PDB entry 1BP0 | X-ray diffraction, 2.40 A resolution | chain A

# Chain A
Molecule: Protein (THYMIDYLATE synthase)
Organism: Lactobacillus casei
Notes: EC 2.1.1.45
Reference sequence: P00469 (TYSY_LACCA); numbering as in UniProt (aligned over 1-316)
Amino-acid sequence (316 residues; each row starts with the number of its first residue):
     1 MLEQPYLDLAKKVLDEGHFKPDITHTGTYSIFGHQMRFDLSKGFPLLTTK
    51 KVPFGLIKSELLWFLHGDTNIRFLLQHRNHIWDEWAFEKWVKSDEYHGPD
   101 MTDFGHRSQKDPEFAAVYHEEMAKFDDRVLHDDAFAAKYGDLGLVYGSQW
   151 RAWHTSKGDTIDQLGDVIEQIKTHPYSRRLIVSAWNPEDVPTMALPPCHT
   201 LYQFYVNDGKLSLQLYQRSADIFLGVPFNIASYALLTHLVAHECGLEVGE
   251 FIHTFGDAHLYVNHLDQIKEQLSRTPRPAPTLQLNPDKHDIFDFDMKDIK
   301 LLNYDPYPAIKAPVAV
Differences from the reference sequence: engineered mutation Ile23 (Arg in P00469)
Metal / ion sites: K+: Ser183, Trp185
Residues lining bound ligands: 2'-deoxyuridine 5'-monophosphate (UMP): Arg178, Arg179, Leu195, Cys198, His199, Gln217, Arg218, Ser219, Ala220, Asp221, Gly225, Asn229, His259, Tyr261
Curated features (UniProtKB/Swiss-Prot):
  - active site: Cys198 (Nucleophile)
  - binding site (dUMP): Arg178, Arg179, Arg218 to Asp221, Asn229, His259 to Tyr261
  - binding site ((6R)-5,10-methylene-5,6,7,8-tetrahydrofolate): Asp221, Ala315

# Summary
Bound to chain A: 2'-deoxyuridine 5'-monophosphate. Ser183 and Trp185 form the K+ site. UniProt lists
active-site residue Cys198, 10 dUMP-binding residues and (6R)-5,10-methylene-5,6,7,8-tetrahydrofolate-binding
residues Asp221 and Ala315.
Chain A is Protein (THYMIDYLATE synthase) (Lactobacillus casei); the structure, Thymidylate synthase R23I
mutant, was determined by X-ray diffraction (same publication as 1BO7, 1BO8, 1BP6 and 1BPJ).
